Entry 1CR1 (X-ray diffraction, 2.30 A resolution); this record covers chain A.

# Chain A
Name: DNA primase/helicase
Source organism: Enterobacteria phage T7
Notes: EC 2.7.7.-; fragment: helicase domain
UniProtKB: P03692 (PRIM_BPT7); residues 271-566 here = UniProt positions 271-566
Chain sequence (296 residues; row label = number of the first residue in the row):
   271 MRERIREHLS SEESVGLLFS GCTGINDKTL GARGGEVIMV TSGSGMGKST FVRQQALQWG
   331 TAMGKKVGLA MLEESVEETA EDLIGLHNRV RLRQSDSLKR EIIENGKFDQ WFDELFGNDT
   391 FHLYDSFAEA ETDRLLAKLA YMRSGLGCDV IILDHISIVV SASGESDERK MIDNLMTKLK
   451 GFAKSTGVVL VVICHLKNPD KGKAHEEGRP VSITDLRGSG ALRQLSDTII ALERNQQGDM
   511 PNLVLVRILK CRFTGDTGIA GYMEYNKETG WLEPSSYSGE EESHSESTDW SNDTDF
Unresolved in the structure: 429-438, 468-483, 507-512, 548-566
Sequence notes: engineered mutation Met-271 (Leu in P03692)
Small-molecule neighbours: dTTP (TTP): Ser-312, Gly-313, Ser-314, Gly-315, Met-316, Gly-317, Lys-318, Ser-319, Thr-320, Arg-361, His-425, His-465, Arg-504, Arg-522, Phe-523, Thr-524, Gly-525, Asp-526, Tyr-535, Leu-542
Curated features (UniProtKB/Swiss-Prot):
  - region: Glu-550 to Phe-566 (Binding to viral DNA polymerase)
  - binding site (ATP): Ser-312 to Ser-319
  - site (dTTP/dATP binding): Arg-361, His-465, Arg-504, Arg-522, Tyr-535

# Summary
Ligands of chain A: dTTP. UniProt lists 8 ATP-binding residues.
Chain A is DNA primase/helicase (Enterobacteria phage T7); the structure, Crystal structure of the helicase
domain of the gene 4 protein of bacteriophage T7: complex with ..., was determined by X-ray diffraction
together with 1CR0, 1CR2 and 1CR4 from the same study.
